Entry 1AR7 (X-ray diffraction, 2.90 A resolution); this record covers chains 3 and 4 of the 5 polymer chains in the assembly.

== Chain 3 ==
Molecule: P1/mahoney poliovirus
From: Human poliovirus 1
Notes: fragment: virus protomer; engineered mutation(s): CHAIN 1, P95S, CHAIN 2, H142Y
Reference sequence: P03300 (POLH_POL1M); residues 1-238 here correspond to UniProt positions 341-578 (UniProt number = residue number + 340)
Chain sequence (238 residues; row label = number of the first residue in the row):
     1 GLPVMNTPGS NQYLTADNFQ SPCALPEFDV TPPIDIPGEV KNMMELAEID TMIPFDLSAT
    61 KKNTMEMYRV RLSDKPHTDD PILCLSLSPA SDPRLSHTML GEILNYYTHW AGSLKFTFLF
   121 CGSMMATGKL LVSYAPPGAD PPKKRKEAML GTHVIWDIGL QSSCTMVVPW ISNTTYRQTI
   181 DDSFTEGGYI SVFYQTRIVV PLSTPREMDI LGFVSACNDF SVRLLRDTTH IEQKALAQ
Disordered / not traced: 236-238
Construct notes: conflict Ser-123 (Phe463 in P03300)

== Chain 4 ==
Molecule: P1/mahoney poliovirus
From: Human poliovirus 1
Notes: fragment: virus protomer; engineered mutation(s): CHAIN 1, P95S, CHAIN 2, H142Y
Reference sequence: P03299 (POLG_POL1M); residues 2-69 here correspond to UniProt positions 1-68 (UniProt number = residue number - 1)
Chain sequence (68 residues; each row starts with the number of its first residue):
     2 GAQVSSQKVG AHENSNRAYG GSTINYTTIN YYRDSASNAA SKQDFSQDPS KFTEPIKDVL
    62 IKTAPMLN
Disordered / not traced: 15-22

== Chain 3 / chain 4 interface ==
Residue-residue contacts (34; chain 3 residue first):
  Asn-18(3) with Ala-40(4); Ala-41(4), hydrogen bond (side chain-backbone)
  Gln-20(3) with Ile-30(4), hydrogen bond (side chain-backbone); Asn-31(4); Tyr-32(4), hydrogen bond (side chain-backbone); Tyr-33(4); Ser-38(4); Ala-40(4)
  Ser-21(3) with Tyr-33(4); Ser-38(4), hydrogen bond (backbone-side chain)
  Pro-22(3) with Tyr-33(4); Ser-38(4)
  Cys-23(3) with Asp-35(4); Ser-38(4), hydrogen bond (backbone-side chain)
  Pro-26(3) with Asp-35(4)
  Glu-27(3) with Arg-34(4), salt bridge; Asp-35(4), hydrogen bond (backbone-side chain)
  Gly-38(3) with Phe-53(4)
  Glu-39(3) with Gln-48(4), hydrogen bond (backbone-side chain); Lys-52(4), hydrogen bond (backbone-side chain); Phe-53(4)
  Val-40(3) with Gln-48(4); Phe-53(4), hydrophobic
  Lys-41(3) with Phe-46(4); Gln-48(4)
  Glu-45(3) with Gln-48(4), hydrogen bond; Phe-53(4)
  Glu-48(3) with Pro-50(4); Thr-54(4)
  Ile-49(3) with Phe-53(4), hydrophobic
  Leu-160(3) with Leu-68(4)
  Gln-161(3) with Pro-66(4); Met-67(4), hydrogen bond (side chain-backbone); Leu-68(4), hydrogen bond (side chain-backbone)
Interface residues without a listed pair, chain 3 (17 interface residues in all): Phe-19
Interface residues without a listed pair, chain 4 (22 interface residues in all): Ala-37, Asn-39, Lys-43, Ser-47

== Overview ==
17 residues of chain 3 face 22 of chain 4 across their interface, with 11 hydrogen bonds and 1 salt bridge.
Among the polar pairs are Glu-27(3)/Arg-34(4), Asn-18(3)/Ala-41(4) and Gln-20(3)/Ile-30(4).
Here chain 3 is P1/mahoney poliovirus and chain 4 is P1/mahoney poliovirus, both from Human poliovirus 1.
Entry 1AR7 (P1/mahoney poliovirus, double mutant P1095S + H2142Y) was determined by X-ray diffraction (same
publication as 1AR6, 1AR8, 1AR9, 1ASJ and 1AL2).
